Entry 3T7E (X-ray diffraction, 2.25 A resolution); this record covers chain A.

== Chain A ==
Protein: Ubiquitin-like modifier-activating enzyme ATG7
Organism: Saccharomyces cerevisiae
Notes: fragment: ctd
UniProtKB: P38862 (ATG7_YEAST); residue numbers follow UniProt; this construct covers 289-630
Chain sequence (344 residues; each row starts with the number of its first residue):
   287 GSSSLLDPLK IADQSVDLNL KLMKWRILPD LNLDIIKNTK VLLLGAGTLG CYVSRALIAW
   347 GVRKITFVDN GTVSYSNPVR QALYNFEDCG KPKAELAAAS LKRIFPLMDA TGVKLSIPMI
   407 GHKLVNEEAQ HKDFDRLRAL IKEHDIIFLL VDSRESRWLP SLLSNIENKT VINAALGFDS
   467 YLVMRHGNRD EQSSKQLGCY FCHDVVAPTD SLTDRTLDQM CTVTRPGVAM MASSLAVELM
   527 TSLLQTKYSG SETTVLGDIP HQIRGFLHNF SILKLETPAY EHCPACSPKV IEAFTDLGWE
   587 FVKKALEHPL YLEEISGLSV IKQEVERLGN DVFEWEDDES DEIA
Unresolved in the structure: 287-292, 475-480, 615-630
Construct notes: expression tag (287-288)
Metal / ion sites: Zn2+: Cys485, Cys488, Cys569, Cys572
What the authors report for this chain:
  - catalytic residues: Cys507
  - mutagenesis - C507A: abolished binding to Atg3C234only BMOE
  - mutagenesis - P294G: unchanged catalytic activity on transfer of Atg8 to Atg3

== Overview ==
Cys485, Cys488, Cys569 and Cys572 coordinate Zn2+. From the paper: the catalytic residue Cys507; C507A
abolishes binding to Atg3C234only BMOE.
Chain A is Ubiquitin-like modifier-activating enzyme ATG7 (Saccharomyces cerevisiae); the structure, Atg8
transfer from Atg7 to Atg3: a distinctive E1-E2 architecture and mechanism in the autophagy pathway, was
determined by X-ray diffraction (same publication as 3T7F, 3T7G and 3T7H).
